Entry 6TWF (X-ray diffraction, 2.50 A resolution); this record covers chain A.

Chain A:
Name: 5'-nucleotidase
Source organism: Homo sapiens
Notes: EC 3.1.3.5
UniProtKB: P21589 (5NTD_HUMAN); residue numbers follow UniProt; this construct covers 27-549
Sequence (532 residues; each row starts with the number of its first residue):
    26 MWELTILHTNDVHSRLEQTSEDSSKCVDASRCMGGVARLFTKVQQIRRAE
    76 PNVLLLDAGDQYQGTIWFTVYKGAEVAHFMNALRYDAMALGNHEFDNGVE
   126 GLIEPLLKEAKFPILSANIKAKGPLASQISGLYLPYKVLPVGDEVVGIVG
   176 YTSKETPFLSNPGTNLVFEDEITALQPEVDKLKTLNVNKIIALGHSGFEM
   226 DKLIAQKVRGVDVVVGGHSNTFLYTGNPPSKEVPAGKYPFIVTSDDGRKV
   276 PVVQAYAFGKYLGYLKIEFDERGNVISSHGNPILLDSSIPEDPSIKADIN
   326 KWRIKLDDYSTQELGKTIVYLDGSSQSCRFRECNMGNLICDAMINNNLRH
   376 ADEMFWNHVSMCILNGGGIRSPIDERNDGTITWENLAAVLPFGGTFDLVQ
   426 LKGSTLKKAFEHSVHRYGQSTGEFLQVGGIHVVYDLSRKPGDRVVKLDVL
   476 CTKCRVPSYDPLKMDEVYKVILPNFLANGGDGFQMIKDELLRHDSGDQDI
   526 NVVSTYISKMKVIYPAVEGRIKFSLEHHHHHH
Unresolved in the structure: 378-382, 552-557
Sequence notes: initiating methionine (26); engineered mutation D53 (Asn in P21589), D311 (Asn in P21589), D333 (Asn in P21589), A376 (Thr in P21589), D403 (Asn in P21589); expression tag (550-557)
Disulfide bonds: C51-C57, C353-C358, C365-C387, C476-C479
Metal / ion sites: Zn2+ site 1: D36, H38, D85 (together with O05); Zn2+ site 2: D85, N117, H220, H243 (together with O05); Ca2+: N213, D237
Ligand contacts: O05 ([[(2R,3S,4R,5R)-5-(6-azanyl-2-piperazin-4-ium-1-yl-purin-9-yl)-3,4-bis(oxidanyl)oxolan-2-yl]methoxy-oxidanyl-phosphoryl]methylphosphonic acid): D36, H38, D85, N117, H118, L184, H220, H243, N245, R354, N390, G392, G393, R395, F417, G418, G419, P498, N499, F500, D506
Swiss-Prot annotation at these positions:
  - binding site (Zn(2+)): D36, H38, D85, N117, H220, H243
  - binding site (AMP): R354, N390, R395, F417, F500, D506
  - binding site (IMP): R354, N390, R395, F417, F500, D506
  - site (Transition state stabilizer): H118, D121
  - lipidation: S549 (GPI-anchor amidated serine)
  - natural variant: C358 (C358Y: In CALJA), A376 (T376A: this construct carries the variant)

In short:
Chain A binds compound O05. D36, H38 and D85 form the Zn2+ site 1. D85, N117, H220 and H243 coordinate Zn2+
site 2. Curated annotation (UniProt) lists 6 Zn2+-binding residues, 6 AMP-binding residues and 6 IMP-binding
residues.
Chain A is 5'-nucleotidase (Homo sapiens); the structure, Human CD73 (ecto 5'-nucleotidase) in complex with
PSB12604 (an AOPCP derivative, compound 21 in publication) in ..., was determined by X-ray diffraction (same
publication as 6TVG, 6TVE, 6TVX, 6TW0 and 6TWA).
